4RYG - chain A; structure by X-ray diffraction, 2.65 A resolution.

== Chain A ==
Molecule: Renin
Organism: Homo sapiens
Notes: EC 3.4.23.15
UniProt: P00797 (RENI_HUMAN); the construct lacks a stretch of the UniProt sequence and is renumbered around it, so the offset changes along the chain: -5 to 47 = UniProt 67-119; 48-97 = UniProt 122-171; 99-159 = UniProt 172-232; 161-242 = UniProt 238-319; 2 more segments
Chain sequence (340 residues; row label = number of the first residue in the row; note: 3 numbers in that range are skipped by the numbering (no residue carries them; nothing is unmodelled there); a row labelled like 47A-47B holds insertion residues (47A, then the next letters in order); numbers below 1 keep their minus sign (Leu-5 is residue -5)):
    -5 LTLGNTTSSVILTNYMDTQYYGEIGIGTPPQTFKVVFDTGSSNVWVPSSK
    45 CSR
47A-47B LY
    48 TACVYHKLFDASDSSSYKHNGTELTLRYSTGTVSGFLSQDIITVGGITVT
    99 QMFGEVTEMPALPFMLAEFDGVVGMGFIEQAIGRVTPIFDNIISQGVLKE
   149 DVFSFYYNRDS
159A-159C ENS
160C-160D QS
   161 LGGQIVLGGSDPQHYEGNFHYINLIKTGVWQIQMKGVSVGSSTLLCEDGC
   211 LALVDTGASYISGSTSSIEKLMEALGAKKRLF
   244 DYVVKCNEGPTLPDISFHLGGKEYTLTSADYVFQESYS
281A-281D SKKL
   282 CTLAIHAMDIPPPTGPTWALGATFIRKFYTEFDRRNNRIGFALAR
Not modelled in the structure: -5, 159A-159C
Disulfide bonds: Cys45-Cys50, Cys206-Cys210, Cys249-Cys282
Covalent attachments: N-acetylglucosamine (NAG) linked to Asn67
Residues lining bound ligands: 3ZJ (N-({(3S,4S)-4-[(benzylsulfonyl)amino]pyrrolidin-3-yl}methyl)-4-methoxy-3-(3-methoxypropoxy)-N-(propan-2-yl)benzamide): Thr12, Gln13, Tyr14, Val30, Asp32, Gly34, Ser35, Tyr75, Ser76, Thr77, Pro111, Phe112, Leu114, Ala115, Phe117, Val120, Tyr155, Leu213, Asp215, Thr216, Gly217, Ala218, Ser219, Met289, Ile291, Pro292, Thr295, Ala303
Swiss-Prot annotation at these positions:
  - active site: Asp32, Asp215
  - glycosylation (N-linked (GlcNAc...) asparagine): Asn-1, Asn67

== Summary ==
Ligands of chain A: compound 3ZJ. Covalently linked N-acetylglucosamine: at Asn67. UniProt lists active-site
residues Asp32 and Asp215.
Chain A is Renin (Homo sapiens); the structure, RENIN IN COMPLEXED WITH
N-({(3S,4S)-4-[(benzylsulfonyl)amino]pyrrolidin-3-yl}methyl)-4-methoxy-3-(3-methoxypropoxy)-N-(propan-2-yl)benzamide
INHIBITOR, was determined by X-ray diffraction together with 4RYC from the same study.
